4QUC - chain A; structure by X-ray diffraction, 1.50 A resolution.

[Chain A]
Molecule: RE36324p
From: Drosophila melanogaster
Notes: fragment: chromodomain
Reference sequence: Q7JXA8 (Q7JXA8_DROME); residue numbers follow UniProt; this construct covers 19-85
Chain sequence (68 residues; numbered 18 to 85; the number before each row is that of its first residue):
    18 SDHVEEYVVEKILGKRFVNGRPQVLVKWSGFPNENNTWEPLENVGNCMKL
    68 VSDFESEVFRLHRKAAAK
Unresolved in the structure: 18-22, 79-85
Sequence notes: expression tag (18)
UniProt features mapped onto this chain:
  - mutagenesis: F34 (F34A: Disrupts dimerization, reduces nuclear foci association in nurse cells, cannot inhibit transposon hyperexpression and is unable to rescue sterility phenotype of knockout mutants ...), W45 (W45A: Abolishes binding to H3K9me3 peptide, reduces nuclear foci association in nurse cells, cannot inhibit transposon hyperexpression and is unable to rescue sterility phenotype of knockout mutants), F48 (F48A: Abolishes binding to H3K9me3 peptide), F76 (F76A: Disrupts dimerization, reduces nuclear foci association in nurse cells, cannot inhibit transposon hyperexpression and is unable to rescue sterility phenotype of knockout mutants ...)

[Summary]
UniProt lists 4 mutagenesis sites.
Chain A is RE36324p (Drosophila melanogaster); the structure, Crystal structure of chromodomain of Rhino, was
determined by X-ray diffraction (same publication as 4QUF).
